PDB entry 8AC4 | electron microscopy, 2.70 A resolution | chains F and D of the 20 polymer chains in the assembly

Chain F:
Protein: YALI0F24673p
From: Yarrowia lipolytica
UniProtKB: Q6C0H4 (Q6C0H4_YARLI); residues 11-147 here correspond to UniProt positions 1-137 (UniProt number = residue number - 10)
Sequence (137 residues; row label = number of the first residue in the row):
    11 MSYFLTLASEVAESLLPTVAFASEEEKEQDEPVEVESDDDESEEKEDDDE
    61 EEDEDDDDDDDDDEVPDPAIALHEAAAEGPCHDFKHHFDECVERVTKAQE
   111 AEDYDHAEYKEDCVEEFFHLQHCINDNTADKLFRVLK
Unresolved in the structure: 11-75, 147
Disulfides: C91-C133, C101-C123

Chain D:
Protein: YALI0A17468p
From: Yarrowia lipolytica
UniProtKB: Q6CGP7 (Q6CGP7_YARLI); numbering as in UniProt (aligned over 1-330)
Sequence (330 residues; row label = number of the first residue in the row):
     1 MRRRRIGVWPENRRVSRLWVSLSPRSCVTCPVPTNQNPPINNHHTPILTQ
    51 MFKAIPLRQALLGISSAVCAGATTTYYYTTKAEAMTAAEHGLHPAEYPWP
   101 QNGMLSTFDHASLRRGYQVYKEVCAACHSLDRIAWRNLVGVTHTTDEAKA
   151 FAEELEYDDEPDDEGNPRKRPGKLADYIPGPYPNEQAARAANQGALPPDL
   201 SLIAKARHGGADYIFALLTGYPDEPPAGVVLAPGMNYNPYFPGGGIGMAR
   251 TLFDGVVEYEDGTPATTSQMAKDVAAFLTWAAEPEHDERKKLGLKAIIVI
   301 SAMLGLSVYIKKFKWSPIKNRKFIYNPPKN
Unresolved in the structure: 1-84, 329-330
Metal / ion sites: heme c Fe: H128, M248
Residues lining bound ligands:
  - heme c (HEC): V119, V123, C124, C127, H128, N192, A195, L196, P197, P198, L200, I203, R207, Y213, I214, L217, L218, F241, I246, G247, M248, T251, L252, V274, L278
  - phosphatidylethanolamine (PTY): L292, K295, A296, V299, I300, M303

How chain F and chain D interact:
Pairs across the interface (41; chain F residue first):
  P76(F) - T266(D)
  D77(F) - D254(D)
  D77(F) - T266(D)
  D77(F) - T267(D)
  D77(F) - S268(D)  hydrogen bond (side chain-backbone)
  P78(F) - T266(D)
  A79(F) - S268(D)
  V105(F) - A227(D)
  V105(F) - G228(D)
  Q109(F) - G228(D)
  E121(F) - G228(D)
  D122(F) - A227(D)
  D122(F) - G228(D)
  C123(F) - A227(D)  hydrogen bond (backbone-backbone)
  V124(F) - A88(D)  hydrophobic
  V124(F) - V229(D)  hydrophobic
  V124(F) - Y237(D)
  F127(F) - P222(D)  hydrophobic
  F127(F) - P226(D)  hydrophobic
  F127(F) - P239(D)  hydrophobic
  F128(F) - A87(D)
  F128(F) - A88(D)
  F128(F) - G91(D)
  F128(F) - L92(D)
  F128(F) - Y237(D)
  F128(F) - P239(D)  hydrophobic
  Q131(F) - L92(D)
  H132(F) - H93(D)  hydrogen bond
  N135(F) - A95(D)
  N135(F) - Y240(D)  hydrogen bond
  A139(F) - E96(D)
  A139(F) - Y97(D)  hydrophobic
  D140(F) - P98(D)
  L142(F) - F215(D)  hydrophobic
  F143(F) - Y97(D)  hydrophobic
  F143(F) - P98(D)
  F143(F) - W99(D)  hydrophobic
  F143(F) - F215(D)  hydrophobic
  F143(F) - K272(D)
  L146(F) - Q269(D)
  L146(F) - K272(D)
Interface residues without a listed pair, chain F (23 interface residues in all): F98, V102, T106

In short:
The interface between chain F and chain D involves 23 residues on one side and 25 on the other, with 4
hydrogen bonds. Among the polar pairs are D77(F)-S268(D), H132(F)-H93(D) and N135(F)-Y240(D). Bound to chain
D: heme c and phosphatidylethanolamine.
Here chain F is YALI0F24673p and chain D is YALI0A17468p, both from Yarrowia lipolytica. Entry 8AC4 (Complex
III2 from Yarrowia lipolytica, apo, c-position) was determined by electron microscopy, deposited together with
8AB6, 8AB7, 8AB8, 8AB9, 8ABA, 8ABB and 11 further entries.
